PDB entry 7PFV | electron microscopy, 4.40 A resolution (low resolution: residue-level contacts below are approximate; hydrogen-bond / salt-bridge calls are withheld) | chains J and U of the 11 polymer chains in the assembly

# Chain J
Molecule: 177-nt DNA strand
From: synthetic construct
Sequence (177 nucleotides; numbered 637 to 813; the number before each row is that of its first residue):
   637 CATGCACTTA CATGCACAGG ATGTATATAT GTGACACGTG CCTGGAGACT AGGGAGTAAT
   697 CCCCTTGGCG GTTAAAACGC GGGGGACAGC GCGTACGTGC GTTTAAGCGG TGCTAGAGCT
   757 GTCTACGACC AATTGAGCGG CCTCGGCACC GGGATTCTCC AGTGGCCAGT GGCGGCC

# Chain U
Name: Histone H1.4
From: Homo sapiens
UniProtKB: P10412 (H14_HUMAN); residues 1-218 here correspond to UniProt positions 2-219 (UniProt number = residue number + 1)
Chain sequence (218 residues; numbered 1 to 218; the number before each row is that of its first residue):
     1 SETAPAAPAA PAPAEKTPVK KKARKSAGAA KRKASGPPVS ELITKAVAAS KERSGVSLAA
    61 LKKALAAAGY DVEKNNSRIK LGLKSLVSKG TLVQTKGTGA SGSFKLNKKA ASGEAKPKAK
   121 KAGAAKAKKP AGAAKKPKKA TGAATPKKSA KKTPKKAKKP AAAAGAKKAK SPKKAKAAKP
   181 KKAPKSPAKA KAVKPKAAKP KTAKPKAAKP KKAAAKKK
Unresolved in the structure: 1-34, 110-218
Swiss-Prot annotation at these positions:
  - modified residue: Ser1 (N-acetylserine), Lys16 (N6-acetyllysine), Thr17 (Phosphothreonine), Lys25 (N6-acetyllysine), Lys33 (N6-(beta-hydroxybutyryl)lysine), Ser35 (Phosphoserine), Lys51 (N6-(beta-hydroxybutyryl)lysine), Arg53 (Citrulline), Lys63 (N6-(beta-hydroxybutyryl)lysine), Lys84 (N6-(beta-hydroxybutyryl)lysine), Lys89 (N6-(beta-hydroxybutyryl)lysine), Lys105 (N6-(beta-hydroxybutyryl)lysine), Thr145 (Phosphothreonine), Ser149 (ADP-ribosylserine), Ser186 (Phosphoserine)
From the paper describing this entry:
  - post-translational modification sites: Ser35 (citing earlier work)

# How chain J and chain U interact
Pairs across the interface - 17 pairs, chain J then chain U:
  DT649(J) - Arg53(U)
  DG725(J) - Ser101(U)
  DC726(J) - Lys96(U)
  DC726(J) - Gly97(U)
  DC726(J) - Gly102(U)
  DG727(J) - Ser57(U)
  DG727(J) - Lys96(U)
  DG727(J) - Gly102(U)
  DG727(J) - Ser103(U)
  DC728(J) - Ser57(U)
  DC728(J) - Ala59(U)
  DC728(J) - Lys63(U)
  DG729(J) - Lys63(U)
  DC803(J) - Lys74(U)
  DC803(J) - Arg78(U)
  DA804(J) - Pro38(U)
  DA804(J) - Val39(U)
Other interface residues (no listed pair), chain J (10 interface residues in all): DC802, DG805
Other interface residues (no listed pair), chain U (16 interface residues in all): Ala60, Leu81, Ser85

# In short
10 residues of chain J face 16 of chain U across their interface. The paper reports a modification site at
Ser35(U).
Here chain J is a 177-nt DNA strand (synthetic construct) and chain U is Histone H1.4 (Homo sapiens). Entry
7PFV (Nucleosome 1 of the 4x207 nucleosome array containing H1) was determined by electron microscopy,
deposited together with 7PET, 7PEU, 7PEV, 7PEW, 7PEX, 7PEY and 16 further entries.
